Entry 8T8A (X-ray diffraction, 3.40 A resolution); this record covers chains A and C of the 4 polymer chains in the assembly.

[Chain A (and C)]
Name: Amine oxidoreductase
From: Pseudomonas sp
Notes: chain C of this document is another copy of the same molecule, construct and numbering; everything in this record applies to it too
Reference sequence: A0A177SH44 (A0A177SH44_PSEPU); residues 8-596 here correspond to UniProt positions 1-589 (UniProt number = residue number - 7)
Sequence (596 residues; row label = number of the first residue in the row):
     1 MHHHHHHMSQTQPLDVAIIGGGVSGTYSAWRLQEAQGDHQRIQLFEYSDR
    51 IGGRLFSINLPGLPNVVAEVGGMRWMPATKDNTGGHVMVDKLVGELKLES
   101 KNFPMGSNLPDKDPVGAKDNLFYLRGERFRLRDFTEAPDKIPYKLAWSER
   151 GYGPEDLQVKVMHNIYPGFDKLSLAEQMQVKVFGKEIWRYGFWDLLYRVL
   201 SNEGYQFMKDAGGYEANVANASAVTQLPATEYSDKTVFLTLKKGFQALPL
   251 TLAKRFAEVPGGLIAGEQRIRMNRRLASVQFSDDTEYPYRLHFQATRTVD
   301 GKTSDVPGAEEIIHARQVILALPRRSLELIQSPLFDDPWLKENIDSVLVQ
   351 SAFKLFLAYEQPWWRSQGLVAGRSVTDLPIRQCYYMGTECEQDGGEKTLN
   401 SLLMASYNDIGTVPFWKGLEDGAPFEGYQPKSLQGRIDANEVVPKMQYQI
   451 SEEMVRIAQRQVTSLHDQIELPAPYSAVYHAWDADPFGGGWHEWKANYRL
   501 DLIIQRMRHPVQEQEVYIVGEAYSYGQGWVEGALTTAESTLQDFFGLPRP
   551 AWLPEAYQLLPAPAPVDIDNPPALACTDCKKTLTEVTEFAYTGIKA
Disordered / not traced: 1-11, 595-596 (chain C: 1-11, 215-216, 595-596)
Differences from the reference sequence: expression tag (1-7); conflict Val237 (Ile230 in A0A177SH44), Lys254 (Gln247 in A0A177SH44), Ile313 (Val306 in A0A177SH44)
Residues lining bound ligands: FAD (flavin-adenine dinucleotide): Ile19, Gly20, Gly21, Gly22, Val23, Ser24, Gly25, Phe45, Glu46, Tyr47, Ser48, Gly52, Gly53, Arg54, Leu55, Val70, Gly71, Gly72, Met73, Arg74, His86, Phe245, Arg274, Arg275, Leu276, Ala321, Leu322, Pro323, Ser326, Ala352, Lys354, Trp482, Pro486, Phe487, Gly490, Trp491, Gly520, Glu521, Ala522, Gly528, Trp529, Val530, Ala533
From the paper describing this entry:
  - conformationally variable residues (order/disorder transition): Gly213 to Glu215

[How chain A and chain C interact]
Contacting residue pairs (53; chain A residue first):
  Ala146(A) - Asp467(C)
  Trp147(A) - Arg128(C)  hydrogen bond (side chain-backbone)
  Trp147(A) - Phe129(C)  hydrophobic
  Trp147(A) - Arg130(C)
  Trp147(A) - Asp467(C)  hydrogen bond (backbone-side chain)
  Ser148(A) - Asp467(C)  hydrogen bond
  Ser148(A) - Gln468(C)
  Glu149(A) - Ile469(C)
  Lys160(A) - Ser366(C)
  His163(A) - Ser366(C)
  Asn164(A) - Gln361(C)  hydrogen bond (backbone-side chain)
  Asn164(A) - Trp363(C)
  Asn164(A) - Ser366(C)
  Asn164(A) - Gln367(C)
  Ile165(A) - Gln361(C)  hydrogen bond (backbone-side chain)
  Pro167(A) - Gln361(C)
  Phe183(A) - Glu470(C)
  Arg198(A) - Ile469(C)
  Arg198(A) - Glu470(C)  salt bridge
  Val199(A) - Ile469(C)
  Leu200(A) - Ile469(C)
  Ser201(A) - Ile469(C)
  Ala573(A) - Lys431(C)
  Ala573(A) - Ser432(C)
  Ala575(A) - Lys397(C)
  Cys576(A) - Lys397(C)  hydrogen bond (backbone-backbone)
  Cys576(A) - Leu399(C)
  Cys579(A) - Cys390(C)  disulfide
  Lys580(A) - Glu391(C)
  Leu583(A) - Pro362(C)  hydrophobic
  Leu583(A) - Arg365(C)  hydrogen bond (backbone-side chain)
  Leu583(A) - Thr388(C)
  Leu583(A) - Glu391(C)
  Thr584(A) - Leu109(C)
  Thr584(A) - Arg365(C)
  Val586(A) - Arg365(C)
  Val586(A) - Ser366(C)
  Thr587(A) - Arg365(C)  hydrogen bond
  Thr587(A) - Gly368(C)
  Thr587(A) - Val370(C)
  Glu588(A) - Pro110(C)
  Ala590(A) - Ser366(C)
  Ala590(A) - Gln367(C)
  Ala590(A) - Gly368(C)
  Tyr591(A) - Ser107(C)
  Tyr591(A) - Leu109(C)
  Tyr591(A) - Pro110(C)
  Tyr591(A) - Val115(C)
  Tyr591(A) - Asp119(C)
  Tyr591(A) - Gly368(C)  hydrogen bond (side chain-backbone)
  Ile594(A) - Asp119(C)
  Ile594(A) - Arg130(C)
  Ile594(A) - Arg132(C)
Other interface residues (no listed pair), chain A (28 interface residues in all): Leu574
Other interface residues (no listed pair), chain C (33 interface residues in all): Leu121, Thr398, His466, Leu471, Pro472
Cross-chain cystine bridges: Cys579(A)-Cys390(C)

[Overview]
The interface between chain A and chain C involves 28 residues on one side and 33 on the other; the contacts
include 1 disulfide bond, 9 hydrogen bonds and 1 salt bridge. Polar pairs include Arg198(A)-Glu470(C),
Trp147(A)-Arg128(C) and Trp147(A)-Asp467(C). Chain A binds flavin-adenine dinucleotide. From the paper:
conformational variability at Gly213(A).
Chain A and chain C are both Amine oxidoreductase (Pseudomonas sp); the structure, Structure of arginine
oxidase from Pseudomonas sp. TRU 7192, was determined by X-ray diffraction, deposited together with 8JT7.
